Entry 4C3J (X-ray diffraction, 3.35 A resolution); this record covers chains B and C of the 14 polymer chains in the assembly.

Chain B:
Molecule: DNA-directed RNA polymerase I subunit RPA135
Source organism: Saccharomyces cerevisiae
Notes: EC 2.7.7.6
UniProtKB: P22138 (RPA2_YEAST); residues 1-1203 here = UniProt positions 1-1203
Chain sequence (1203 residues; each row starts with the number of its first residue):
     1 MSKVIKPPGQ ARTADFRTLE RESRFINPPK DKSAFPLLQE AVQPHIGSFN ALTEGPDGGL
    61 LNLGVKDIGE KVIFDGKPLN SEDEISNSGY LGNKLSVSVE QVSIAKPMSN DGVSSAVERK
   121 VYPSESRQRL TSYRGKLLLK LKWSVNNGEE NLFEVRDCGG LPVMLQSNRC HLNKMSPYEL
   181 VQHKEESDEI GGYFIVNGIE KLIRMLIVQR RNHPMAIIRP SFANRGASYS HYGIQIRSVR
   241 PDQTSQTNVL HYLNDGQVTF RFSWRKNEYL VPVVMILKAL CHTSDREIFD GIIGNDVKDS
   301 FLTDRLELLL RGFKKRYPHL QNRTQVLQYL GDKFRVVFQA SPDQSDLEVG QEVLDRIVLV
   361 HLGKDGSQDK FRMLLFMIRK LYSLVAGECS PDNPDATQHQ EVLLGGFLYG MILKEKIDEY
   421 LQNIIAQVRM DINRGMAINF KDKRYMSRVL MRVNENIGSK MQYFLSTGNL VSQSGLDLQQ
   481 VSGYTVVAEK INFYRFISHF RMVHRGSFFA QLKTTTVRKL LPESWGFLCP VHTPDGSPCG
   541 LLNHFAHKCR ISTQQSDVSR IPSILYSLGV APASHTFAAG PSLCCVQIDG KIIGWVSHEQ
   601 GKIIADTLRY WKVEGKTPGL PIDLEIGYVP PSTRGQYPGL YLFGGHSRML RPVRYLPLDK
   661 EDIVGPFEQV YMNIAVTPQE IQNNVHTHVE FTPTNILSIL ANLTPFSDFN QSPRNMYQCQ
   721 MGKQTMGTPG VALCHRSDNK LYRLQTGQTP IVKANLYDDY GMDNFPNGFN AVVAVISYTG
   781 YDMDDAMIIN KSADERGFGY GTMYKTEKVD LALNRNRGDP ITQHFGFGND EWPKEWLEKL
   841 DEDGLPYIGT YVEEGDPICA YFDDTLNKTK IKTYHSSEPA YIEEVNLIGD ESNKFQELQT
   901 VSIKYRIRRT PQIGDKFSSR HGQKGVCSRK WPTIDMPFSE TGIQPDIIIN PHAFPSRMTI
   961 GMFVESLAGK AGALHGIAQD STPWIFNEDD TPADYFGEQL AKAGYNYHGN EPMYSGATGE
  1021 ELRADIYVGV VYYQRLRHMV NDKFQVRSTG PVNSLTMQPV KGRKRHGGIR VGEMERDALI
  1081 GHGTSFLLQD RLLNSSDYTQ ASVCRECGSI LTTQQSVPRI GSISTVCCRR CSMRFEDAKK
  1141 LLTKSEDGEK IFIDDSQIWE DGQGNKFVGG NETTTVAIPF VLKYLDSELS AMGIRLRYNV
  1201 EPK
Unresolved in the structure: 1-11, 83, 112-114, 814-818, 1141-1147
Ion coordination: Zn2+: C1104, C1107, C1128, C1131
Curated features (UniProtKB/Swiss-Prot):
  - zinc finger: C1104 to C1131 (C4-type)
  - modified residue: S2 (N-acetylserine), S81 (Phosphoserine), S1156 (Phosphoserine)
  - mutagenesis: C1104 (C1104A: No effect; when associated with A-1107; A-1128 and A-1131), C1107 (C1107A: Lethal. Abolishes recruitment of RPA1 to Pol I. No effect; when associated with A-1104; A-1128 and A-1131), C1127 (C1127R: Responsible of suppression of RPA190-5 and RPA190-1 mutations), C1128 (C1128A: No effect; when associated with A-1104; A-1107 and A-1131), C1131 (C1131A: No effect; when associated with A-1104; A-1107 and A-1128)

Chain C:
Molecule: DNA-directed RNA polymerases I and III subunit RPAC1
Source organism: Saccharomyces cerevisiae
Notes: EC 2.7.7.6
UniProtKB: P07703 (RPAC1_YEAST); numbering as in UniProt (aligned over 1-335)
Chain sequence (335 residues; each row starts with the number of its first residue):
     1 MSNIVGIEYN RVTNTTSTDF PGFSKDAENE WNVEKFKKDF EVNISSLDAR EANFDLINID
    61 TSIANAFRRI MISEVPSVAA EYVYFFNNTS VIQDEVLAHR IGLVPLKVDP DMLTWVDSNL
   121 PDDEKFTDEN TIVLSLNVKC TRNPDAPKGS TDPKELYNNA HVYARDLKFE PQGRQSTTFA
   181 DCPVVPADPD ILLAKLRPGQ EISLKAHCIL GIGGDHAKFS PVSTASYRLL PQINILQPIK
   241 GESARRFQKC FPPGVIGIDE GSDEAYVKDA RKDTVSREVL RYEEFADKVK LGRVRNHFIF
   301 NVESAGAMTP EEIFFKSVRI LKNKAEYLKN CPITQ
Unresolved in the structure: 1-29, 148-149
Curated features (UniProtKB/Swiss-Prot):
  - modified residue: S2 (N-acetylserine), S17 (Phosphoserine)

How chain B and chain C interact:
Residue-residue contacts (58):
  N27(B) with S150(C)
  R743(B) with Q93(C)
  Q745(B) with Q93(C), hydrogen bond; V96(C)
  K791(B) with G214(C), hydrogen bond (side chain-backbone); D215(C), hydrogen bond (side chain-backbone)
  S792(B) with A217(C)
  E795(B) with H99(C), hydrogen bond (backbone-side chain); D215(C); H216(C), salt bridge; A217(C)
  R796(B) with H99(C); L103(C); A217(C)
  G797(B) with H99(C)
  Y800(B) with E95(C); V96(C), hydrophobic
  T802(B) with Q93(C); E95(C)
  Y804(B) with Q93(C)
  R906(B) with Q93(C); E95(C), salt bridge
  R908(B) with E95(C)
  T933(B) with I72(C)
  I934(B) with R68(C), hydrogen bond (backbone-side chain); R69(C); I72(C), hydrophobic; S73(C)
  D935(B) with R69(C), salt bridge
  F938(B) with R68(C); S226(C); Y227(C)
  E940(B) with R228(C); T274(C); R293(C), salt bridge
  G942(B) with T224(C), hydrogen bond (backbone-side chain); S226(C)
  Q944(B) with T224(C)
  G1004(B) with T274(C); S276(C), hydrogen bond (backbone-side chain)
  Y1005(B) with S276(C)
  N1006(B) with S276(C), hydrogen bond (side chain-backbone)
  Y1007(B) with R281(C)
  P1012(B) with V275(C)
  Y1014(B) with R228(C); L229(C), hydrogen bond (side chain-backbone); R293(C), hydrogen bond
  G1016(B) with N65(C), hydrogen bond (backbone-side chain); R68(C), hydrogen bond (backbone-side chain); R69(C), hydrogen bond (backbone-side chain)
  A1017(B) with N65(C), hydrogen bond (backbone-side chain)
  T1018(B) with N65(C)
  G1019(B) with N65(C); Y227(C), hydrogen bond (backbone-side chain)
  E1020(B) with T61(C), hydrogen bond; R295(C), salt bridge
  E1021(B) with R293(C), salt bridge
  D1025(B) with R277(C), salt bridge
Interface residues without a listed pair, chain B (39 interface residues in all): Y881, E883, S939, A1001, H1008, S1015
Interface residues without a listed pair, chain C (30 interface residues in all): S62, E278

Summary:
39 residues of chain B face 30 of chain C across their interface; the contacts include 16 hydrogen bonds and 7
salt bridges. Among the polar pairs are E795(B)-H216(C), R906(B)-E95(C) and D935(B)-R69(C). Curated annotation
(UniProt) lists 5 mutagenesis sites on chain B.
Here chain B is DNA-directed RNA polymerase I subunit RPA135 and chain C is DNA-directed RNA polymerases I and
III subunit RPAC1, both from Saccharomyces cerevisiae. Entry 4C3J (Structure of 14-subunit RNA polymerase I at
3.35 A resolution, crystal form C2-90) was determined by X-ray diffraction (same publication as 4C3H and
4C3I).
